PDB entry 1I7W | X-ray diffraction, 2.00 A resolution | chains C and D of the 4 polymer chains in the assembly

== Chain C ==
Molecule: Beta-catenin
Source organism: Mus musculus
Notes: fragment: armadillo domain
Reference sequence: Q02248 (CTNB1_MOUSE); residue numbers follow UniProt; this construct covers 134-671
Sequence (538 residues; row label = number of the first residue in the row):
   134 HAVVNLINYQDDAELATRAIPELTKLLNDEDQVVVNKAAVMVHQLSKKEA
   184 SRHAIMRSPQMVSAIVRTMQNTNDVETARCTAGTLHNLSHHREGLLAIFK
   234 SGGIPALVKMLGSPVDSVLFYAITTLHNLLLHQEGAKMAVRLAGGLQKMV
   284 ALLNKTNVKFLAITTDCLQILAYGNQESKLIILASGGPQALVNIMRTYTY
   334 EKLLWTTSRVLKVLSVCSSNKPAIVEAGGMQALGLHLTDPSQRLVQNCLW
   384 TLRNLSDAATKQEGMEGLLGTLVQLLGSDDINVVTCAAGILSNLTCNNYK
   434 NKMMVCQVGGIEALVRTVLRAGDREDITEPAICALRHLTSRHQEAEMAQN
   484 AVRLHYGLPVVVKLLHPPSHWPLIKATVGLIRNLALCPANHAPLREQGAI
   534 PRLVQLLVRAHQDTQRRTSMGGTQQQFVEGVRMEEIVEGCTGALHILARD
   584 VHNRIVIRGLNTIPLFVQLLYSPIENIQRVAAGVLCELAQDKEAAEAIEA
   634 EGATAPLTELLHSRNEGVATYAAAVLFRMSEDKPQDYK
Unresolved in the structure: 134-142, 552-563, 664-671
Metal / ion sites: Zn2+: H176, C213
Swiss-Prot annotation at these positions:
  - region: L156 to L178 (Interaction with BCL9)
  - modified residue: Y142 (Phosphotyrosine), S191 (Phosphoserine), S246 (Phosphoserine), Y331 (Phosphotyrosine), Y333 (Phosphotyrosine), S552 (Phosphoserine), T556 (Phosphothreonine), C619 (S-nitrosocysteine)
  - mutagenesis: S552 (S552A: Abolishes AMPK-mediated phosphorylation)

== Chain D ==
Molecule: Epithelial-cadherin
Source organism: Mus musculus
Notes: fragment: cytoplasmic domain
Reference sequence: P09803 (CADH1_MOUSE); residues 578-728 here correspond to UniProt positions 734-884 (UniProt number = residue number + 156)
Sequence (151 residues; each row starts with the number of its first residue):
   578 RRRTVVKEPLLPPDDDTRDNVYYYDEEGGGEEDQDFDLSQLHRGLDARPE
   628 VTRNDVAPTLMSVPQYRPRPANPDEIGNFIDENLKAADSDPTAPPYDSLL
   678 VFDYEGSGSEAASLSSLNSSESDQDQDYDYLNEWGNRFKKLADMYGGGED
   728 D
Unresolved in the structure: 578-631, 636-656, 695-704, 723-728
Modified positions: S684 (phosphoserine; SEP); S686 (phosphoserine; SEP); S692 (phosphoserine; SEP)
Construct notes: modified residue (684, 686, 692)
Swiss-Prot annotation at these positions:
  - region: E604 to L615 (Required for binding CTNND1 and PSEN1)
  - site: D596, N597 (Cleavage)
  - modified residue: Y599 (Phosphotyrosine), Y600 (Phosphotyrosine), Y601 (Phosphotyrosine), S616 (Phosphoserine), S639 (Phosphoserine), S684 (Phosphoserine), S686 (Phosphoserine), S692 (Phosphoserine)

== Chain C / chain D interface ==
Contacting residue pairs - 107 pairs, chain C then chain D:
  L148(C) with M721(D); Y722(D)
  R151(C) with M721(D)
  A152(C) with L718(D), hydrophobic; Y722(D), hydrophobic
  E155(C) with K717(D); L718(D)
  L156(C) with L718(D), hydrophobic
  L159(C) with R714(D); F715(D), hydrophobic; L718(D), hydrophobic
  D162(C) with R714(D), salt bridge
  V167(C) with R714(D); F715(D)
  K170(C) with W711(D), hydrogen bond (side chain-backbone); F715(D)
  A171(C) with F715(D)
  M174(C) with Y707(D); L708(D), hydrophobic; L718(D), hydrophobic; Y722(D), hydrophobic
  Q177(C) with Y705(D); Y707(D), hydrogen bond
  L178(C) with Y705(D); Y722(D)
  F253(C) with L694(D), hydrophobic
  I256(C) with L694(D), hydrophobic
  T257(C) with L694(D)
  H260(C) with A688(D)
  L264(C) with E687(D)
  H265(C) with E687(D), salt bridge
  N290(C) with L694(D)
  K292(C) with S692(D); S693(D)
  F293(C) with L694(D)
  A295(C) with L691(D)
  I296(C) with L691(D), hydrophobic; L694(D), hydrophobic
  D299(C) with A688(D)
  Y306(C) with E682(D); G683(D), hydrogen bond (side chain-backbone); S684(D)
  G307(C) with E682(D), hydrogen bond (backbone-side chain)
  K312(C) with E682(D), salt bridge
  Y333(C) with S692(D)
  K335(C) with S690(D), hydrogen bond (side chain-backbone); S692(D)
  W338(C) with A688(D), hydrophobic
  T339(C) with L691(D)
  R342(C) with S686(D), hydrogen bond (side chain-backbone); A688(D)
  K345(C) with E682(D)
  V346(C) with E682(D)
  V349(C) with D680(D); Y681(D); E682(D)
  K354(C) with V678(D); F679(D)
  W383(C) with Y681(D), hydrophobic
  R386(C) with F679(D); Y681(D)
  N387(C) with F679(D); D680(D), hydrogen bond (side chain-backbone); Y681(D), hydrogen bond (side chain-backbone)
  D390(C) with L676(D); L677(D); V678(D)
  T393(C) with L676(D)
  G422(C) with F679(D)
  S425(C) with L677(D)
  N426(C) with L676(D); L677(D), hydrogen bond (side chain-backbone); F679(D)
  T428(C) with D674(D)
  C429(C) with D674(D); S675(D); L676(D), hydrophobic
  N430(C) with V633(D), hydrogen bond (side chain-backbone); D674(D), hydrogen bond (backbone-side chain)
  K435(C) with D674(D), salt bridge
  E462(C) with L677(D)
  P463(C) with L677(D), hydrophobic
  R469(C) with Y673(D); S675(D), hydrogen bond
  H470(C) with D674(D); S675(D), hydrogen bond (side chain-backbone)
  R474(C) with P635(D); P668(D), hydrogen bond (side chain-backbone); A670(D), hydrogen bond (side chain-backbone); P672(D), hydrogen bond (side chain-backbone); D674(D), salt bridge
  K508(C) with D632(D), salt bridge
  R515(C) with P671(D), hydrogen bond (side chain-backbone); P672(D)
  N516(C) with P672(D)
  E568(C) with D632(D)
  E571(C) with P671(D)
  R612(C) with A670(D)
  C619(C) with L661(D), hydrophobic
  T653(C) with N660(D), hydrogen bond; L661(D)
  Y654(C) with L661(D), hydrophobic; A664(D), hydrogen bond (side chain-backbone); D665(D), hydrogen bond
  A657(C) with L661(D), hydrophobic
  F660(C) with I657(D), hydrophobic
  R661(C) with L661(D)
Other interface residues (no listed pair), chain C (76 interface residues in all): A149, V173, Q302, A305, S473, G512, H578, R582, N609, E620
Other interface residues (no listed pair), chain D (45 interface residues in all): A634, D658, G685

== Summary ==
Chain C and chain D form an interface of 76 and 45 residues respectively, with 20 hydrogen bonds and 6 salt
bridges. Polar pairs include D162(C)-R714(D), H265(C)-E687(D) and K312(C)-E682(D). H176(C) and C213(C)
coordinate Zn2+. From UniProt: one mutagenesis site on chain C.
Here chain C is Beta-catenin and chain D is Epithelial-cadherin, both from Mus musculus. Entry 1I7W
(Beta-catenin/phosphorylated E-cadherin complex) was determined by X-ray diffraction together with 1I7X from
the same study.
